Entry 6C4H (electron microscopy, 3.10 A resolution); this record covers chains A and X of the 7 polymer chains in the assembly.

Chain A:
Molecule: 23S rRNA
Source organism: Escherichia coli
Sequence (2904 nucleotides; row label = number of the first residue in the row):
     1 GGUUAAGCGACUAAGCGUACACGGUGGAUGCCCUGGCAGUCAGAGGCGAU
    51 GAAGGACGUGCUAAUCUGCGAUAAGCGUCGGUAAGGUGAUAUGAACCGUU
   101 AUAACCGGCGAUUUCCGAAUGGGGAAACCCAGUGUGUUUCGACACACUAU
   151 CAUUAACUGAAUCCAUAGGUUAAUGAGGCGAACCGGGGGAACUGAAACAU
   201 CUAAGUACCCCGAGGAAAAGAAAUCAACCGAGAUUCCCCCAGUAGCGGCG
   251 AGCGAACGGGGAGCAGCCCAGAGCCUGAAUCAGUGUGUGUGUUAGUGGAA
   301 GCGUCUGGAAAGGCGCGCGAUACAGGGUGACAGCCCCGUACACAAAAAUG
   351 CACAUGCUGUGAGCUCGAUGAGUAGGGCGGGACACGUGGUAUCCUGUCUG
   401 AAUAUGGGGGGACCAUCCUCCAAGGCUAAAUACUCCUGACUGACCGAUAG
   451 UGAACCAGUACCGUGAGGGAAAGGCGAAAAGAACCCCGGCGAGGGGAGUG
   501 AAAAAGAACCUGAAACCGUGUACGUACAAGCAGUGGGAGCACGCUUAGGC
   551 GUGUGACUGCGUACCUUUUGUAUAAUGGGUCAGCGACUUAUAUUCUGUAG
   601 CAAGGUUAACCGAAUAGGGGAGCCGAAGGGAAACCGAGUCUUAACUGGGC
   651 GUUAAGUUGCAGGGUAUAGACCCGAAACCCGGUGAUCUAGCCAUGGGCAG
   701 GUUGAAGGUUGGGUAACACUAACUGGAGGACCGAACCGACUAAUGUUGAA
   751 AAAUUAGCGGAUGACUUGUGGCUGGGGGUGAAAGGCCAAUCAAACCGGGA
   801 GAUAGCUGGUUCUCCCCGAAAGCUAUUUAGGUAGCGCCUCGUGAAUUCAU
   851 CUCCGGGGGUAGAGCACUGUUUCGGCAAGGGGGUCAACCCGACUUACCAA
   901 CCCGAUGCAAACUGCGAAUACCGGAGAAUGUUAUCACGGGAGACACACGG
   951 CGGGUGCUAACGUCCGUCGUGAAGAGGGAAACAACCCAGACCGCCAGCUA
  1001 AGGUCCCAAAGUCAUGGUUAAGUGGGAAACGAUGUGGGAAGGCCCAGACA
  1051 GCCAGGAUGUUGGCUUAGAAGCAGCCAUCAUUUAAAGAAAGCGUAAUAGC
  1101 UCACUGGUCGAGUCGGCCUGCGCGGAAGAUGUAACGGGGCUAAACCAUGC
  1151 ACCGAAGCUGCGGCAGCGACGCUUAUGCGUUGUUGGGUAGGGGAGCGUUC
  1201 UGUAAGCCUGCGAAGGUGUGCUGUGAGGCAUGCUGGAGGUAUCAGAAGUG
  1251 CGAAUGCUGACAUAAGUAACGAUAAAGCGGGUGAAAAGCCCGCUCGCCGG
  1301 AAGACCAAGGGUUCCUGUCCAACGUUAAUCGGGGCAGGGUGAGUCGACCC
  1351 CUAAGGCGAGGCCGAAAGGCGUAGUCGAUGGGAAACAGGUUAAUAUUCCU
  1401 GUACUUGGUGUUACUGCGAAGGGGGGACGGAGAAGGCUAUGUUGGCCGGG
  1451 CGACGGUUGUCCCGGUUUAAGCGUGUAGGCUGGUUUUCCAGGCAAAUCCG
  1501 GAAAAUCAAGGCUGAGGCGUGAUGACGAGGCACUACGGUGCUGAAGCAAC
  1551 AAAUGCCCUGCUUCCAGGAAAAGCCUCUAAGCAUCAGGUAACAUCAAAUC
  1601 GUACCCCAAACCGACACAGGUGGUCAGGUAGAGAAUACCAAGGCGCUUGA
  1651 GAGAACUCGGGUGAAGGAACUAGGCAAAAUGGUGCCGUAACUUCGGGAGA
  1701 AGGCACGCUGAUAUGUAGGUGAGGUCCCUCGCGGAUGGAGCUGAAAUCAG
  1751 UCGAAGAUACCAGCUGGCUGCAACUGUUUAUUAAAAACACAGCACUGUGC
  1801 AAACACGAAAGUGGACGUAUACGGUGUGACGCCUGCCCGGUGCCGGAAGG
  1851 UUAAUUGAUGGGGUUAGCGCAAGCGAAGCUCUUGAUCGAAGCCCCGGUAA
  1901 ACGGCGGCCGUAACXAUAACGGUCCUAAGGUAGCGAAAUUCCUUGUCGGG
  1951 UAAGUUCCGACXUGCACGAAUGGCGUAAUGAUGGCCAGGCUGUCUCCACC
  2001 CGAGACUCAGUGAAAUUGAACUCGCUGUGAAGAUGCAGUGUACCCGCGGC
  2051 AAGACGGAAAGACCCCGUXAACCUUUACUAUAGCUUGACACUGAACAUUG
  2101 AGCCUUGAUGUGUAGGAUAGGUGGGAGGCUUUGAAGUGUGGACGCCAGUC
  2151 UGCAUGGAGCCGACCUUGAAAUACCACCCUUUAAUGUUUGAUGUUCUAAC
  2201 GUUGACCCGUAAUCCGGGUUGCGGACAGUGUCUGGUGGGUAGUUUGACUG
  2251 GGGCGGUCUCCUCCUAAAGAGUAACGGAGGAGCACGAAGGUUGGCUAAUC
  2301 CUGGUCGGACAUCAGGAGGUUAGUGCAAUGGCAUAAGCCAGCUUGACUGC
  2351 GAGCGUGACGGCGCGAGCAGGUGCGAAAGCAGGUCAUAGUGAUCCGGUGG
  2401 UUCUGAAUGGAAGGGCCAUCGCUCAACGGAUAAAAGGUACUCCGGGGAUA
  2451 ACAGGCUGAUACCGCCCAAGAGUUCAUAUCGACGGCGGUGUUUGGCACCU
  2501 CGAUGUCGGCUCAUCACAUCCUGGGGCUGAAGUAGGUCCCAAGGGUAUGG
  2551 CUGUUCGCCAUUUAAAGUGGUACGCGAGCUGGGUUUAGAACGUCGUGAGA
  2601 CAGUUCGGUCCCUAUCUGCCGUGGGCGCUGGAGAACUGAGGGGGGCUGCU
  2651 CCUAGUACGAGAGGACCGGAGUGGACGCAUCACUGGUGUUCGGGUUGUCA
  2701 UGCCAAUGGCACUGCCCGGUAGCUAAAUGCGGAAGAGAUAAGUGCUGAAA
  2751 GCAUCUAAGCACGAAACUUGCCCCGAGAUGAGUUCUCCCUGACCCUUUAA
  2801 GGGUCCUGAAGGAACGUUGAAGACGACGACGUUGAUAGGCCGGGUGUGUA
  2851 AGCGCAGCGAUGCGUUGAGCUAACCGGUACUAAUGAACCGUGAGGCUUAA
  2901 CCUU
Not modelled in the structure: 1-732, 794-822, 831-943, 969-1124, 1132-1663, 1685-1756, 1847-1894, 1906-1924, 2090-2228, 2282-2425, 2621-2904
Differences from the reference sequence: conflict A887 (U2680679 in 687670942)
Modified / non-standard residues: 1MG (1N-methylguanosine-5'-monophosphate) at position 745, PSU (pseudouridine-5'-monophosphate) at position 746, 5MU (5-methyluridine 5'-monophosphate) at position 747, PSU (pseudouridine-5'-monophosphate) at position 955, 6MZ (N6-methyladenosine-5'-monophosphate) at position 1618, 2MG (2N-methylguanosine-5'-monophosphate) at position 1835, PSU (pseudouridine-5'-monophosphate) at position 1911, 3TD ((1S)-1,4-anhydro-1-(3-methyl-2,4-dioxo-1,2,3,4-tetrahydropyrimidin-5-yl)-5-O-phosphono-D-ribitol) at position 1915, PSU (pseudouridine-5'-monophosphate) at position 1917, 5MU (5-methyluridine 5'-monophosphate) at position 1939, 5MC (5-methylcytidine-5'-monophosphate) at position 1962, G7M (N7-methyl-guanosine-5'-monophosphate) at position 2069, OMG (o2'-methylguanosine-5'-monophosphate) at position 2251, 2MG (2N-methylguanosine-5'-monophosphate) at position 2445, PSU (pseudouridine-5'-monophosphate) at position 2457, OMC (o2'-methylycytidine-5'-monophosphate) at position 2498, 2MA (2-methyladenosine-5'-monophosphate) at position 2503, PSU (pseudouridine-5'-monophosphate) at position 2504, OMU (o2'-methyluridine 5'-monophosphate) at position 2552, PSU (pseudouridine-5'-monophosphate) at position 2580, PSU (pseudouridine-5'-monophosphate) at position 2605
Bound ions: Mg2+ site 1 near A739 (its only coordinating residue here); Mg2+ site 2: C740, A1783, A1784; Mg2+ site 3: A783, G784, A2589; Mg2+ site 4: G784, G2588; Mg2+ site 5: C787, U790; Mg2+ site 6: A945, C946; Mg2+ site 7 near A945 (its only coordinating residue here); Mg2+ site 8: C948, G962, U963; Mg2+ site 9 near U963 (its only coordinating residue here); Mg2+ site 10 near A1664 (its only coordinating residue here); Mg2+ site 11: C1670, U1671; Mg2+ site 12: G1673, OMU_2552; 21 more Mg2+ sites not listed

Chain X:
Name: 50S ribosomal protein L27
Source organism: Escherichia coli
UniProt: P0A7L8 (RL27_ECOLI); residue numbers follow UniProt; this construct covers 1-85
Amino-acid sequence (85 residues; row label = number of the first residue in the row):
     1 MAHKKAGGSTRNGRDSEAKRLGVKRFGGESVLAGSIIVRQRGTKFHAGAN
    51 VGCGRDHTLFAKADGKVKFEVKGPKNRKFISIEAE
Not modelled in the structure: 1-8, 19-85

Interface between chain A and chain X:
Residue-residue contacts (21; chain A residue first):
  G2256(A) / Thr-10(X)  sugar contact
  C2260(A) / Arg-14(X)  base contact
  C2261(A) / Arg-14(X)  base contact
  C2261(A) / Asp-15(X)  base contact
  C2261(A) / Ser-16(X)  phosphate contact
  C2261(A) / Glu-17(X)  phosphate contact
  U2262(A) / Arg-14(X)  base contact
  U2262(A) / Asp-15(X)  base contact
  U2262(A) / Ser-16(X)  hydrogen bond to the phosphate
  U2262(A) / Glu-17(X)  phosphate contact
  C2263(A) / Asp-15(X)  hydrogen bond to the base
  C2264(A) / Asp-15(X)  hydrogen bond to the base
  G2271(A) / Ala-18(X)  phosphate contact
  C2275(A) / Thr-10(X)  sugar contact
  G2277(A) / Thr-10(X)  phosphate contact
  G2277(A) / Asn-12(X)  hydrogen bond to the phosphate
  A2278(A) / Asn-12(X)  hydrogen bond to the phosphate
  A2278(A) / Arg-14(X)  hydrogen bond to the base
  G2279(A) / Arg-11(X)  salt bridge to the phosphate
  G2279(A) / Arg-14(X)  hydrogen bond to the base
  G2280(A) / Arg-14(X)  base contact
Other interface residues (no listed pair), chain A (15 interface residues in all): C2258, U2265, U2272

Overview:
15 residues of chain A face 8 of chain X across their interface; the contacts include 7 hydrogen bonds and 1
salt bridge. Polar contacts include C2263(A)/Asp-15(X), C2264(A)/Asp-15(X) and A2278(A)/Arg-14(X). The Mg2+
site 2 is built by C740(A), A1783(A) and A1784(A).
Here chain A is 23S rRNA and chain X is 50S ribosomal protein L27, both from Escherichia coli. Entry 6C4H
(Conformation of methylated GGQ in the peptidyl transferase center during translation termination (PTC
region)) was determined by electron microscopy.
